6D6U - chains L and K of the 9 polymer chains in the assembly; structure by electron microscopy, 3.92 A resolution.

[Chain L]
Name: Kappa Fab Light Chain
Organism: Mus musculus
Notes: antibody fragment or engineered binder
Amino-acid sequence (213 residues; each row starts with the number of its first residue):
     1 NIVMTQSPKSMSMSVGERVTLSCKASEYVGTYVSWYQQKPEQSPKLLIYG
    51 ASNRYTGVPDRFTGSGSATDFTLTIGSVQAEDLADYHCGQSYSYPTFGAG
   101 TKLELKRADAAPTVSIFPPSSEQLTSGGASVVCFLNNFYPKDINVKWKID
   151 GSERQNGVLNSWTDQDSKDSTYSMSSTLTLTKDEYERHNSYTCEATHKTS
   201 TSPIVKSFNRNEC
Not modelled in the structure: 107-213
Cystine bridges: Cys23-Cys88

[Chain K]
Name: IgG2b Fab Heavy Chain
Organism: Mus musculus
Notes: antibody fragment or engineered binder
Amino-acid sequence (454 residues; each row starts with the number of its first residue):
     1 EVQLQQSGAELVKPGASVKLSCTASGFNIKDTYMYWVKQRPEQGLEWIGR
    51 IDPANGDTKYDPKFQGKATITTDTFSNTAYLQLSSLTSEDTAVYYCARKG
   101 LRWAMDYWGQGTSVTVSTAKTTPPSVYPLAPGCGDTTGSSVTLGCLVKGY
   151 FPESVTVTWNSGSLSSSVHTFPALLQSGLYTMSSSVTVPSSTWPSQTVTC
   201 SVAHPASSTTVDKKLEPSGPISTINPCPPCKECHKCPAPNLEGGPSVFIF
   251 PPNIKDVLMISLTPKVTCVVVDVSEDDPDVQISWFVNNVEVHTAQTQTHR
   301 EDYNSTIRVVSTLPIQHQDWMSGKEFKCKVNNKDLPSPIERTISKIKGLV
   351 RAPQVYILPPPAEQLSRKDVSLTCLVVGFNPGDISVEWTSNGHTEENYKD
   401 TAPVLDSDGSYFIYSKLNMKTSKWEKTDSFSCNVRHEGLKNYYLKKTISR
   451 SPGK
Not modelled in the structure: 1-2, 119-454
Cystine bridges: Cys22-Cys96

[How chain L and chain K interact]
Pairs across the interface (26):
  Tyr32(L) - Arg102(K)
  Ser34(L) - Ala104(K)
  Tyr36(L) - Ala104(K)
  Tyr36(L) - Met105(K)  hydrogen bond (side chain-backbone)
  Tyr36(L) - Trp108(K)
  Gln38(L) - Gln39(K)  hydrogen bond
  Gln38(L) - Tyr95(K)
  Gln42(L) - Tyr95(K)
  Ser43(L) - Gly109(K)
  Pro44(L) - Tyr95(K)
  Pro44(L) - Trp108(K)
  Leu46(L) - Ala104(K)  hydrophobic
  Leu46(L) - Asp106(K)
  Tyr49(L) - Leu101(K)
  Tyr49(L) - Arg102(K)
  Tyr49(L) - Ala104(K)  hydrophobic
  Tyr55(L) - Tyr107(K)
  Ser91(L) - Arg102(K)
  Ser91(L) - Trp103(K)  hydrogen bond (side chain-backbone)
  Tyr94(L) - Trp47(K)  hydrophobic
  Tyr94(L) - Lys59(K)
  Pro95(L) - Trp47(K)
  Phe97(L) - Leu45(K)  hydrophobic
  Phe97(L) - Met105(K)  hydrophobic
  Gly98(L) - Gly44(K)
  Ala99(L) - Gly44(K)  hydrogen bond (backbone-backbone)
Also at the interface, not in a pair above, chain L (19 interface residues in all): Gly50, Asn53, His87
Also at the interface, not in a pair above, chain K (20 interface residues in all): Tyr35, Val37, Gln43, Arg50, Gln110

[In short]
The interface between chain L and chain K involves 19 residues on one side and 20 on the other, with 4
hydrogen bonds. Polar contacts include Tyr36(L)-Met105(K), Gln38(L)-Gln39(K) and Ser91(L)-Trp103(K).
Here chain L is Kappa Fab Light Chain and chain K is IgG2b Fab Heavy Chain, both from Mus musculus. Entry 6D6U
(Human GABA-A receptor alpha1-beta2-gamma2 subtype in complex with GABA and flumazenil, conformation A) was
determined by electron microscopy, deposited together with 6D6T.
